PDB entry 5LXT | X-ray diffraction, 1.90 A resolution | chains B and E of the 6 polymer chains in the assembly

# Chain B
Protein: Tubulin beta-2B chain
Organism: Bos taurus
Reference sequence: Q6B856 (TBB2B_BOVIN); the author numbering skips numbers that UniProt does not, so the offset changes along the chain: 1-42 = UniProt 1-42; 45-360 = UniProt 43-358; 369-455 = UniProt 359-445
Sequence (445 residues; row label = number of the first residue in the row; note: 10 numbers in that range are skipped by the numbering (no residue carries them; nothing is unmodelled there)):
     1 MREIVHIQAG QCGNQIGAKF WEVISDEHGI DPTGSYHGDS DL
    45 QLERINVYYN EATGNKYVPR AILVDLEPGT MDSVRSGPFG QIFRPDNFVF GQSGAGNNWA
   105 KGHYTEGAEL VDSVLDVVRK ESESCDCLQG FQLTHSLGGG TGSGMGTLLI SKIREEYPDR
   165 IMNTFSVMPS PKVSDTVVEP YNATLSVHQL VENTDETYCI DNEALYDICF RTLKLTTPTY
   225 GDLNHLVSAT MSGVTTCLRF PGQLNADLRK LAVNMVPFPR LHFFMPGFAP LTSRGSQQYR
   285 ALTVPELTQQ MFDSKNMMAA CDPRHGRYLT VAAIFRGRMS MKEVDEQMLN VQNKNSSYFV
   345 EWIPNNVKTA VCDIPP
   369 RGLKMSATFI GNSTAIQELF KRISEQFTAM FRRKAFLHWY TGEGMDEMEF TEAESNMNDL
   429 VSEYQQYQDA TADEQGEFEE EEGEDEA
Disordered / not traced: 279-280, 439-455
Metal / ion sites: Mg2+: Gln11 (together with GDP); Ca2+ near Glu113 (its only coordinating residue here)
Residues lining bound ligands:
  - (+)-Discodermolide (7AK): Val23, Cys213, Leu217, Leu219, Asp226, His229, Leu230, Ala233, Phe272, Pro274, Leu275, Thr276, Ser277, Arg278, Gln282, Pro360, Arg369, Gly370, Leu371
  - GDP (guanosine-5'-diphosphate): Gly10, Gln11, Cys12, Gln15, Ile16, Asp69, Ala99, Asn101, Ser140, Gly142, Gly143, Gly144, Thr145, Gly146, Ser147, Val171, Pro173, Val177, Ser178, Asp179, Glu183, Asn206, Leu209, Tyr224, Leu227, Asn228
From the paper describing this entry:
  - binding site for (+)-Discodermolide: Cys213, Leu217, Leu219, Asp226, His229, Leu230, Ser232, Ala233, Phe272, Pro274, Leu275, Thr276, Arg278, Pro360, Arg369, Leu371

# Chain E
Protein: Stathmin-4
Organism: Rattus norvegicus
Reference sequence: P63043 (STMN4_RAT), isoform P63043-3; residues 5-145 here correspond to UniProt positions 76-216 (UniProt number = residue number + 71)
Sequence (143 residues; each row starts with the number of its first residue):
     3 MADMEVIELN KCTSGQSFEV ILKPPSFDGV PEFNASLPRR RDPSLEEIQK KLEAAEERRK
    63 YQEAELLKHL AEKREHEREV IQKAIEENNN FIKMAKEKLA QKMESNKENR EAHLAAMLER
   123 LQEKDKHAEE VRKNKELKEE ASR
Disordered / not traced: 3-5, 29-43, 144-145
Sequence notes: initiating methionine (3); expression tag (4)

# Chain B / chain E interface
Pairs across the interface (25; chain B residue first):
  His107(B) with Lys75(E), hydrogen bond
  Tyr108(B) with His78(E), hydrogen bond; Glu79(E); Val82(E), hydrophobic; Ile83(E)
  Leu152(B) with Glu79(E)
  Ser155(B) with Leu72(E); Lys75(E); Arg76(E), hydrogen bond
  Lys156(B) with Arg76(E); Glu79(E), salt bridge
  Arg158(B) with Leu68(E)
  Glu159(B) with Leu69(E); Leu72(E); Arg76(E), salt bridge
  Pro162(B) with Glu65(E)
  Gln193(B) with Lys75(E)
  Thr409(B) with Glu89(E)
  Glu411(B) with Val82(E); Ala86(E)
  Gly412(B) with Val82(E); Lys85(E); Ala86(E)
  Met413(B) with Val82(E)
  Glu417(B) with His78(E), salt bridge
Other interface residues (no listed pair), chain B (16 interface residues in all): Thr109, Gly410

# Summary
The interface between chain B and chain E involves 16 residues on one side and 13 on the other; the contacts
include 3 hydrogen bonds and 3 salt bridges. Polar contacts include Lys156(B)-Glu79(E), Glu159(B)-Arg76(E) and
Glu417(B)-His78(E). The paper reports a binding site for (+)-Discodermolide at Cys213(B), Leu217(B) and
Leu219(B) among others.
Chain B is Tubulin beta-2B chain (Bos taurus) and chain E is Stathmin-4 (Rattus norvegicus); the structure,
Tubulin-Discodermolide complex, was determined by X-ray diffraction, deposited together with 5LXS.
